Entry 8DT8 (electron microscopy, 3.34 A resolution); this record covers chains A and B of the 5 polymer chains in the assembly.

Chain A (and B):
Name: Spike glycoprotein
Organism: Severe acute respiratory syndrome coronavirus 2
Notes: chain B of this document is another copy of the same molecule, construct and numbering; everything in this record applies to it too
Reference sequence: P0DTC2 (SPIKE_SARS2); numbering as in UniProt (aligned over 1-1208)
Amino-acid sequence (1280 residues; row label = number of the first residue in the row):
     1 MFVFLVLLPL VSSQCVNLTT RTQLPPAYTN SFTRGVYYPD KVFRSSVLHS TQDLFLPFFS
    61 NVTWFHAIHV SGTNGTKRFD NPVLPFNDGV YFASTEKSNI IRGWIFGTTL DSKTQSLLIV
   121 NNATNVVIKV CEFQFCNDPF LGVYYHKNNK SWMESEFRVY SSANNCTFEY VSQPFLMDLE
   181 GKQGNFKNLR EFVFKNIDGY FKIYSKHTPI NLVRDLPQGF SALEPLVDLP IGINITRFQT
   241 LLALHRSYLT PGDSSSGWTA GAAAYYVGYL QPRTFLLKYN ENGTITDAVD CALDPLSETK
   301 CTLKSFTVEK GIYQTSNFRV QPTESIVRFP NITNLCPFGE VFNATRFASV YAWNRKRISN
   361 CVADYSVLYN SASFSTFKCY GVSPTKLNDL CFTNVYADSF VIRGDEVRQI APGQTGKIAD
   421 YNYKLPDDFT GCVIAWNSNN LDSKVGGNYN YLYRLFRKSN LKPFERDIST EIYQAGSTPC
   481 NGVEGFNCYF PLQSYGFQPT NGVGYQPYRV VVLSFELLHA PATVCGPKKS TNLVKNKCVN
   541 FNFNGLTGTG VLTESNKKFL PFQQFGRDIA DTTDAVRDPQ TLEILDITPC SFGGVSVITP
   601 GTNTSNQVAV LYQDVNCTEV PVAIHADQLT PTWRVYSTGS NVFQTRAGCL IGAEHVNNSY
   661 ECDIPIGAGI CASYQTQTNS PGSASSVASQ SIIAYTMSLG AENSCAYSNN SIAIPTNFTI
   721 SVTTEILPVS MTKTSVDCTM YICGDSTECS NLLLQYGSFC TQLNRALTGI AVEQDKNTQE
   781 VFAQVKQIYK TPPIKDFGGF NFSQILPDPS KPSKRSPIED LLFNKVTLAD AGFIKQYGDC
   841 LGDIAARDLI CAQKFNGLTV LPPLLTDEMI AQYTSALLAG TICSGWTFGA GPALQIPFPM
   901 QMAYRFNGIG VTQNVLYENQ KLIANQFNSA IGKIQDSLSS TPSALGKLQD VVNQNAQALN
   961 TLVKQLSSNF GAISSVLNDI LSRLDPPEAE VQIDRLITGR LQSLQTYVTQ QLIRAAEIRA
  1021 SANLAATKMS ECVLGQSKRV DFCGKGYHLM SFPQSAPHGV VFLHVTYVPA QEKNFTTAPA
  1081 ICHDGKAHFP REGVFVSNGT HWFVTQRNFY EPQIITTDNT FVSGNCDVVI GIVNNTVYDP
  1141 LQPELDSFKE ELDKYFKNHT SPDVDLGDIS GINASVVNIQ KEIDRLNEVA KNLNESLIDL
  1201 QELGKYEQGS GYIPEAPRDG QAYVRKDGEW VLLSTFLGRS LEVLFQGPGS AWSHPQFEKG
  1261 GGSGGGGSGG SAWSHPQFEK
Unresolved in the structure: 1-26, 67-78, 144-152, 176-184, 248-262, 619-639, 677-688, 827-852, 1146-1280 (chain B: 1-21, 67-78, 144-153, 176-184, 248-263, 332-530, 621-639, 677-688, 828-855, 1145-1280)
Sequence notes: engineered mutation Gly682 (Arg in P0DTC2), Ser683 (Arg in P0DTC2), Ser685 (Arg in P0DTC2), Cys705 (Val in P0DTC2), Pro817 (Phe in P0DTC2), Cys883 (Thr in P0DTC2), Pro892 (Ala in P0DTC2), Pro899 (Ala in P0DTC2), Pro942 (Ala in P0DTC2), Pro986 (Lys in P0DTC2), Pro987 (Val in P0DTC2); expression tag (1209-1280)
Disulfides: Cys131-Cys166, Cys291-Cys301, Cys336-Cys361, Cys379-Cys432, Cys391-Cys525, Cys480-Cys488, Cys538-Cys590, Cys617-Cys649, Cys662-Cys671, Cys738-Cys760, Cys743-Cys749, Cys1032-Cys1043, Cys1082-Cys1126
Glycans and other covalent adducts: N-acetylglucosamine (NAG) linked to Asn331, Asn343, Asn616, Asn717, Asn801, Asn1098
UniProt features mapped onto this chain:
  - region: Asn280 to Cys301 (Putative superantigen), Arg403 to Asp405 (Integrin-binding motif), Asn448 to Phe456 (Immunodominant HLA epitope recognized by the CD8+), Pro681, Ala684 (Putative superantigen), Ser816 to Tyr837 (Fusion peptide 1), Lys835 to Phe855 (Fusion peptide 2), Asp1163 to Glu1202 (Heptad repeat 2)
  - site: Arg815, Ser816 (Cleavage)
  - glycosylation: Asn17 (N-linked (GlcNAc...) (complex) asparagine), Asn61 (N-linked (GlcNAc...) (hybrid) asparagine), Asn74 (N-linked (GlcNAc...) (complex) asparagine), Asn122 (N-linked (GlcNAc...) (hybrid) asparagine), Asn149 (N-linked (GlcNAc...) (complex) asparagine), Asn165 (N-linked (GlcNAc...) (complex) asparagine), Asn234 (N-linked (GlcNAc...) (high mannose) asparagine), Asn282 (N-linked (GlcNAc...) (complex) asparagine), Thr323 (O-linked (GalNAc) threonine), Ser325 (O-linked (HexNAc...) serine), Asn331 (N-linked (GlcNAc...) (complex) asparagine), Asn343 (N-linked (GlcNAc...) (complex) asparagine), Asn603 (N-linked (GlcNAc...) (hybrid) asparagine), Asn616 (N-linked (GlcNAc...) (complex) asparagine), Asn657 (N-linked (GlcNAc...) (complex) asparagine), Thr676 (O-linked (GlcNAc...) threonine), Thr678 (O-linked (GlcNAc...) threonine), Asn709 (N-linked (GlcNAc...) (high mannose) asparagine), Asn717 (N-linked (GlcNAc...) (hybrid) asparagine), Asn801 (N-linked (GlcNAc...) (hybrid) asparagine) and 6 more in UniProt
  - natural variant: Leu5 (L5F: In strain: Iota/B.1.526), Ser13 (S13I: In strain: Epsilon/B.1.427/B.1.429), Leu18 (L18F: In strain: Beta/B.1.351, Gamma/P.1 and 1 more), Thr19 (T19I: In strain: Omicron/BQ.1.1, Omicron/XBB.1.5 and 1 more; T19R: In strain: Delta/B.1.617.2, Omicron/BA.2 and 4 more), Thr20 (T20N: In strain: Gamma/P.1), Leu24 to Ala27 (sequence variant, change not given here; In strain: Omicron/BA.2, Omicron/BA.2.12.1 and 6 more), Pro26 (P26S: In strain: Gamma/P.1), Gln52 (Q52H: In strain: Omicron/EG.5.1), Ala67 (A67V: In strain: Eta/B.1.525, Omicron/BA.1), His69 to Val70 (deletion: In strain: Alpha/B.1.1.7, Eta/B.1.525 and 5 more), Gly75 (G75V: In strain: Lambda/C.37), Thr76 (T76I: In strain: Lambda/C.37), 82 further natural variant entries in UniProt
  - mutagenesis: His69 to Val70 (Increased incorporation of cleaved spike into virions), Asn121 (N121Q: Partial loss of biliverdin affinity), Arg190 (R190K: Partial loss of biliverdin affinity), Asn234 (N234Q: Increased resistance to neutralizing antibodies), Asn331 (N331Q: Reduced viral infectivity), Asn343 (N343Q: Reduced viral infectivity), Leu452 (L452R: Increased resistance to neutralizing antibodies. Decreases HLA binding to NF9 epitope. Increased binding affinity to human ACE2), Tyr453 (Y453F: Decreased HLA binding to NF9 epitope. Increased binding affinity to human ACE2), Ala475 (A475V: Increased resistance to neutralizing antibodies), Val483 (V483A: Increased resistance to neutralizing antibodies), Glu484 (E484D: Increased replication in human TMEM106B overexpressing cells), Phe490 (F490L: Increased resistance to neutralizing antibodies and human covalescent sera neutralization), 12 further mutagenesis entries in UniProt

Chain A / chain B interface:
Residue-residue contacts (152):
  Asn317(A) - Asp737(B)  hydrogen bond
  Arg319(A) - Met740(B)  hydrogen bond
  Arg319(A) - Asp745(B)  salt bridge
  Arg357(A) - Cys166(B)
  Arg357(A) - Thr167(B)
  Ser359(A) - Thr167(B)  hydrogen bond (side chain-backbone)
  His519(A) - Gly232(B)  hydrogen bond (side chain-backbone)
  Ala520(A) - Gly232(B)
  Pro521(A) - Asp198(B)
  Pro521(A) - Gly199(B)
  Pro521(A) - Tyr200(B)  hydrophobic
  Pro521(A) - Gly232(B)
  Thr523(A) - Pro230(B)
  Lys558(A) - Phe43(B)
  Lys558(A) - Asn282(B)
  Phe559(A) - Phe43(B)  hydrophobic
  Leu560(A) - Tyr38(B)
  Leu560(A) - Gly283(B)
  Leu560(A) - Thr284(B)
  Phe562(A) - Tyr38(B)  hydrophobic
  Phe562(A) - Lys41(B)
  Phe562(A) - Glu224(B)
  Phe562(A) - Pro225(B)  hydrophobic
  Gln563(A) - Lys41(B)
  Gln563(A) - Val42(B)  hydrogen bond (side chain-backbone)
  Gln563(A) - Phe43(B)
  Gln563(A) - Gly283(B)
  Gln564(A) - Lys41(B)  hydrogen bond (backbone-backbone)
  Phe565(A) - Lys41(B)
  Phe565(A) - Val42(B)
  Phe565(A) - Phe43(B)  hydrogen bond (backbone-backbone)
  Gly566(A) - Phe43(B)
  Arg567(A) - Val42(B)
  Arg567(A) - Phe43(B)  hydrogen bond (backbone-backbone)
  Arg567(A) - Arg44(B)
  Ile569(A) - Val47(B)  hydrophobic
  Ala570(A) - Val963(B)  hydrophobic
  Asp571(A) - Arg44(B)  salt bridge
  Asp571(A) - Lys964(B)  salt bridge
  Phe592(A) - Met740(B)  hydrophobic
  Phe592(A) - Gly857(B)
  Gln613(A) - Leu861(B)
  Asp614(A) - Thr859(B)  hydrogen bond
  Ala647(A) - Pro862(B)  hydrophobic
  Pro665(A) - Leu864(B)  hydrophobic
  Gly667(A) - Pro863(B)
  Gly667(A) - Leu864(B)
  Ala668(A) - Pro863(B)  hydrogen bond (backbone-backbone)
  Ala668(A) - Leu864(B)
  Ala668(A) - Thr866(B)
  Gly669(A) - Leu864(B)  hydrogen bond (backbone-backbone)
  Gly669(A) - Thr866(B)
  Gly669(A) - Met869(B)
  Ile670(A) - Leu864(B)
  Met697(A) - Leu864(B)  hydrophobic
  Met697(A) - Leu865(B)  hydrophobic
  Met697(A) - Met869(B)  hydrophobic
  Leu699(A) - Ile788(B)  hydrophobic
  Leu699(A) - Met869(B)  hydrophobic
  Leu699(A) - Gln872(B)
  Leu699(A) - Tyr873(B)  hydrogen bond (backbone-side chain)
  Gly700(A) - Lys786(B)
  Gly700(A) - Ile788(B)
  Ala701(A) - Lys786(B)  hydrogen bond (backbone-backbone)
  Ala701(A) - Gln787(B)
  Ala701(A) - Ile788(B)  hydrogen bond (backbone-backbone)
  Glu702(A) - Ile788(B)
  Glu702(A) - Lys790(B)  salt bridge
  Asn703(A) - Gln787(B)  hydrogen bond
  Asn703(A) - Ile788(B)  hydrogen bond (backbone-backbone)
  Asn703(A) - Tyr789(B)
  Cys705(A) - Tyr789(B)  hydrophobic
  Cys705(A) - Cys883(B)  disulfide
  Ala706(A) - Cys883(B)  hydrogen bond (backbone-side chain)
  Ala706(A) - Gln895(B)
  Tyr707(A) - Ile794(B)  hydrophobic
  Tyr707(A) - Phe797(B)
  Tyr707(A) - Ile896(B)
  Tyr707(A) - Pro897(B)  hydrophobic
  Tyr707(A) - Phe898(B)  hydrogen bond (side chain-backbone)
  Ser708(A) - Pro897(B)
  Asn709(A) - Pro897(B)
  Asn710(A) - Pro897(B)
  Ser711(A) - Gln895(B)
  Ser711(A) - Pro897(B)
  Ile712(A) - Gln895(B)
  Ile712(A) - Ile896(B)  hydrophobic
  Ile712(A) - Tyr904(B)
  Ala713(A) - Leu894(B)
  Ala713(A) - Gln895(B)  hydrogen bond (backbone-backbone)
  Pro715(A) - Leu894(B)
  Gln957(A) - Arg765(B)
  Thr961(A) - Ser758(B)
  Thr961(A) - Gln762(B)
  Thr961(A) - Arg765(B)
  Gln965(A) - Gly757(B)
  Gln965(A) - Ser758(B)
  Gln965(A) - Gln762(B)
  Ser968(A) - Gln755(B)
  Ser968(A) - Tyr756(B)
  Ser968(A) - Gly757(B)  hydrogen bond (side chain-backbone)
  Asn969(A) - Gln755(B)  hydrogen bond (backbone-backbone)
  Phe970(A) - Gln755(B)  hydrogen bond (backbone-backbone)
  Phe970(A) - Tyr756(B)  hydrophobic
  Gly971(A) - Gln755(B)
  Arg995(A) - Asp994(B)  salt bridge
  Thr1006(A) - Gln762(B)
  Thr1006(A) - Gln1005(B)
  Thr1009(A) - Thr1009(B)
  Gln1010(A) - Gln762(B)  hydrogen bond
  Ile1013(A) - Leu1012(B)  hydrophobic
  Glu1017(A) - Arg1019(B)
  Arg1039(A) - Thr1027(B)
  Arg1039(A) - Glu1031(B)  salt bridge
  Arg1039(A) - Arg1039(B)
  Val1040(A) - Ser1030(B)
  Val1040(A) - Glu1031(B)
  Val1040(A) - Leu1034(B)
  Val1040(A) - Gly1035(B)
  Asp1041(A) - Gly889(B)
  Asp1041(A) - Ser1030(B)  hydrogen bond
  Asp1041(A) - Leu1034(B)
  Lys1045(A) - Gly889(B)  hydrogen bond (side chain-backbone)
  Gly1046(A) - Ala890(B)
  Tyr1047(A) - Trp886(B)
  Val1068(A) - Gly891(B)
  Pro1069(A) - Ala890(B)
  Pro1069(A) - Pro892(B)
  Glu1072(A) - Pro892(B)
  Glu1072(A) - Leu894(B)
  Asn1074(A) - Gln895(B)  hydrogen bond
  Thr1077(A) - Met900(B)
  Ala1078(A) - Met900(B)
  Pro1079(A) - Tyr917(B)  hydrophobic
  Phe1089(A) - Asn914(B)
  Phe1089(A) - Tyr917(B)  hydrophobic
  Pro1090(A) - Gln913(B)  hydrogen bond (backbone-side chain)
  Val1094(A) - Met900(B)  hydrophobic
  Val1094(A) - Tyr904(B)
  Arg1107(A) - Tyr904(B)
  Phe1121(A) - Asn914(B)
  Ser1123(A) - Asn914(B)  hydrogen bond
  Ser1123(A) - Glu918(B)
  Ser1123(A) - Glu1111(B)
  Gly1124(A) - Glu918(B)
  Val1128(A) - Tyr917(B)
  Val1128(A) - Glu918(B)
  Ile1130(A) - Gln920(B)
  Leu1141(A) - Leu1141(B)  hydrophobic
  Leu1141(A) - Glu1144(B)
  Gln1142(A) - Glu1144(B)  hydrogen bond
  Leu1145(A) - Glu1144(B)
Also at the interface, not in a pair above, chain A (94 interface residues in all): Gln314, Asn360, Ala522, Thr549, Lys557, Thr572, Arg646, Ile666, Ile714, Gly1093, Val1129
Also at the interface, not in a pair above, chain B (98 interface residues in all): Asp40, His49, Asn165, Phe168, Ile231, Ser735, Phe759, Gln784, Pro792, Asn856, Leu858, Ile882, Ser884, Thr887, Ala893, Pro899, Thr912, Lys921, Ile1013
Cross-chain cystine bridges: Cys705(A)-Cys883(B)

In short:
The interface between chain A and chain B involves 94 residues on one side and 98 on the other, with 1
disulfide bond, 29 hydrogen bonds and 6 salt bridges. Among the polar pairs are Arg319(A)-Asp745(B),
Asp571(A)-Arg44(B) and Asp571(A)-Lys964(B).
Chain A and chain B are both Spike glycoprotein (Severe acute respiratory syndrome coronavirus 2); the
structure, LM18/Nb136 bispecific tetra-nanobody immunoglobulin in complex with SARS-CoV-2-6P-Mut7 S protein
(focused refinement), was determined by electron microscopy together with 8ELO, 8ELP and 8ELQ from the same
study.
